1DWB - chains H and I of the 3 polymer chains in the assembly; structure by X-ray diffraction, 3.16 A resolution.

Chain H:
Protein: Alpha-thrombin (large subunit)
Source organism: Homo sapiens
Notes: EC 3.4.21.5
Reference sequence: P00734 (THRB_HUMAN); the construct lacks a stretch of the UniProt sequence and is renumbered around it, so the offset changes along the chain: 16-36 = UniProt 364-384; 37-60 = UniProt 386-409; 61-77 = UniProt 419-435; 78-97 = UniProt 437-456; 7 more segments
Amino-acid sequence (259 residues; each row starts with the number of its first residue; note: 1 number in that range is skipped by the numbering (no residue carries it; nothing is unmodelled there); a row labelled like 60A-60I holds insertion residues (60A, then the next letters in order)):
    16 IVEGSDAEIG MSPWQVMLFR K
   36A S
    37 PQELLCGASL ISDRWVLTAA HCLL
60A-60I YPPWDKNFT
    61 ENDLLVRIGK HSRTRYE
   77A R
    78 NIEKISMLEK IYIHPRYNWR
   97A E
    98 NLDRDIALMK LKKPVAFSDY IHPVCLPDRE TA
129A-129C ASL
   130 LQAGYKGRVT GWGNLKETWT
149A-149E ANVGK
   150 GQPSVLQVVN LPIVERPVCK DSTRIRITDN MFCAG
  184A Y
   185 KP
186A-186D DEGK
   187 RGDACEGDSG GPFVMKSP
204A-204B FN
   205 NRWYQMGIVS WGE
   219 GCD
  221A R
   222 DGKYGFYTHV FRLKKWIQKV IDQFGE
Not modelled in the structure: 247
Swiss-Prot annotation at these positions:
  - region: Ala-183 to Val-200 (High affinity receptor-binding region which is also known as the TP508 peptide)
  - active site (Charge relay system): His-57, Asp-102, Ser-195
  - glycosylation: Asn-60G (N-linked (GlcNAc...) (complex) asparagine)
Cystine bridges: Cys-42/Cys-58, Cys-168/Cys-182, Cys-191/Cys-220
Ligand contacts: benzamidine (BEN): Asp-189, Ala-190, Cys-191, Glu-192, Ser-195, Val-213, Ser-214, Trp-215, Gly-216, Gly-219, Cys-220, Gly-226

Chain I:
Protein: Hirudin iiia
Reference sequence: P28508 (ITHH_HIRME); residues 1-11 here correspond to UniProt positions 55-65 (UniProt number = residue number + 54)
Amino-acid sequence (11 residues; each row starts with the number of its first residue):
     1 DFEEIPEEYL Q
Swiss-Prot annotation at these positions:
  - region: Asp-1 to Gln-11 (Interaction with fibrinogen-binding exosite of thrombin)
  - modified residue: Tyr-9 (Sulfotyrosine)

Interface between chain H and chain I:
Contacting residue pairs - 19 pairs, chain H then chain I:
  Phe-34(H) / Phe-2(I)  hydrophobic
  Lys-36(H) / Tyr-9(I)
  Lys-36(H) / Leu-10(I)
  Gln-38(H) / Leu-10(I)
  Leu-65(H) / Ile-5(I)  hydrophobic
  Leu-65(H) / Tyr-9(I)
  Arg-67(H) / Ile-5(I)
  Arg-73(H) / Asp-1(I)  salt bridge
  Arg-73(H) / Phe-2(I)
  Thr-74(H) / Asp-1(I)
  Thr-74(H) / Phe-2(I)
  Thr-74(H) / Glu-3(I)  hydrogen bond (backbone-backbone)
  Arg-75(H) / Glu-3(I)
  Tyr-76(H) / Glu-3(I)  hydrogen bond (backbone-side chain)
  Tyr-76(H) / Ile-5(I)  hydrophobic
  Tyr-76(H) / Pro-6(I)
  Ile-82(H) / Ile-5(I)  hydrophobic
  Ile-82(H) / Tyr-9(I)
  Met-84(H) / Tyr-9(I)  hydrophobic
Also at the interface, not in a pair above, chain H (13 interface residues in all): Glu-39, Leu-40
Also at the interface, not in a pair above, chain I (9 interface residues in all): Glu-4, Glu-8

In short:
Chain H and chain I form an interface of 13 and 9 residues respectively, with 2 hydrogen bonds and 1 salt
bridge. Polar contacts include Arg-73(H)/Asp-1(I), Tyr-76(H)/Glu-3(I) and Thr-74(H)/Glu-3(I). Bound to chain
H: benzamidine. UniProt lists 3 active-site residues on chain H.
Here chain H is Alpha-thrombin (large subunit) (Homo sapiens) and chain I is Hirudin iiia. Entry 1DWB
(Crystallographic analysis at 3.0-angstroms resolution of the binding to human thrombin of four active
site-directed inhibitors) was determined by X-ray diffraction, deposited together with 1DWC, 1DWD and 1DWE.
